2QS4 - chains A and C; structure by X-ray diffraction, 1.58 A resolution.

Chain A (and C):
Molecule: Glutamate receptor, ionotropic kainate 1
Source organism: Rattus norvegicus
Notes: chain C of this document is another copy of the same molecule, construct and numbering; everything in this record applies to it too
Reference sequence: P22756 (GRIK1_RAT); the construct has insertions or renumbered stretches relative to UniProt, so the offset changes along the chain: 3-116 = UniProt 446-559; 119-258 = UniProt 682-821
Chain sequence (258 residues; each row starts with the number of its first residue):
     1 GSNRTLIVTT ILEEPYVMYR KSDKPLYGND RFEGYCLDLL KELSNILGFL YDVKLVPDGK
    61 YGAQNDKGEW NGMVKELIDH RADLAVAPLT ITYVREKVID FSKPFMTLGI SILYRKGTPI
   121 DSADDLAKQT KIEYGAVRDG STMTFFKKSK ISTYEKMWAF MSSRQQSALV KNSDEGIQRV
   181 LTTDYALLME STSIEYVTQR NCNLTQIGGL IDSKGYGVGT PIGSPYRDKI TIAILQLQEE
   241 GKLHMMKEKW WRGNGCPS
Not modelled in the structure: 1, 258 (chain C: 1-3, 255-258)
Disulfides: C202-C256
Differences from the reference sequence: expression tag (1-2); linker (117-118); engineered mutation S258 (Glu821 in P22756)
Residues lining bound ligands: ly466195 (LY5; (3S,4aR,6S,8aR)-6-{[(2S)-2-carboxy-4,4-difluoropyrrolidin-1-yl]methyl}decahydroisoquinoline-3-carboxylic acid): E13, Y16, Y61, P88, L89, T90, R95, V137, G140, S141, T142, S173, L188, M189, E190, S193, Y216

Chain A / chain C interface:
Pairs across the interface (19; chain A residue first):
  I91(A) with L235(C)
  Y93(A) with I232(C), hydrophobic; Q236(C); E239(C)
  E96(A) with T231(C); I232(C); L235(C)
  K103(A) with E96(C), salt bridge
  K150(A) with E240(C)
  I151(A) with H244(C)
  D212(A) with Q238(C), hydrogen bond
  S213(A) with K103(C); T107(C), hydrogen bond; Q238(C), hydrogen bond (backbone-side chain)
  R227(A) with R227(C); D228(C), salt bridge
  L235(A) with E96(C)
  E239(A) with Y93(C); K97(C), salt bridge
Other interface residues (no listed pair), chain A (16 interface residues in all): T92, K97, D228, T231, Q238

Summary:
Chain A and chain C form an interface of 16 and 15 residues respectively, with 3 hydrogen bonds and 3 salt
bridges. Polar pairs include K103(A)-E96(C), R227(A)-D228(C) and E239(A)-K97(C). Bound to chain A: ly466195.
Both chains are Glutamate receptor, ionotropic kainate 1 (Rattus norvegicus). Entry 2QS4 (Crystal structure of
the GluR5 ligand binding core dimer in complex with LY466195 at 1.58 Angstroms ...) was determined by X-ray
diffraction (same publication as 2QS1 and 2QS2).
